6O9Z - chains G and H of the 12 polymer chains in the assembly; structure by electron microscopy, 3.03 A resolution.

Chain G (and H):
Name: Translation initiation factor eIF-2B subunit alpha
Source organism: Homo sapiens
Notes: chain H of this document is another copy of the same molecule, construct and numbering; everything in this record applies to it too
UniProt: Q14232 (EI2BA_HUMAN); residues 1-305 here = UniProt positions 1-305
Chain sequence (305 residues; row label = number of the first residue in the row):
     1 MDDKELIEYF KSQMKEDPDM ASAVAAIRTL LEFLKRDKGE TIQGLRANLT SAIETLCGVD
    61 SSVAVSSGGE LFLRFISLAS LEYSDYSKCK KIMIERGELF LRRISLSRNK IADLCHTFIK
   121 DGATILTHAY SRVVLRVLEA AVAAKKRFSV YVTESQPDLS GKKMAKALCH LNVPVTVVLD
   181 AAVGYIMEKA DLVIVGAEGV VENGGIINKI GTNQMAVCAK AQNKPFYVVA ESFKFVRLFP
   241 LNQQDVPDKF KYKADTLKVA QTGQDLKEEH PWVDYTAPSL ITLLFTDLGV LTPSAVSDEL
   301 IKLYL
Disordered / not traced: 253-267

Interface between chain G and chain H:
Pairs across the interface (56; chain G residue first):
  Glu154(G) - Gln156(H)
  Gln156(G) - Glu154(H)
  Gln156(G) - Gln156(H)
  Pro157(G) - Leu179(H)  hydrophobic
  Thr176(G) - Glu268(H)
  Thr176(G) - Glu269(H)
  Val177(G) - Glu268(H)  hydrogen bond (backbone-backbone)
  Val177(G) - Glu269(H)
  Val178(G) - Glu269(H)
  Leu179(G) - Pro157(H)  hydrophobic
  Asp180(G) - Ala181(H)
  Asp180(G) - Gln214(H)
  Ala181(G) - Asp180(H)
  Ala181(G) - Ile210(H)
  Ala181(G) - Gly211(H)  hydrogen bond (backbone-backbone)
  Ala181(G) - Gln214(H)
  Ala182(G) - Ile210(H)  hydrophobic
  Ala182(G) - Gln214(H)
  Val183(G) - Gln214(H)  hydrogen bond (backbone-side chain)
  Gly184(G) - Asn213(H)
  Gly184(G) - Gln214(H)
  Gly184(G) - Gln243(H)
  Tyr185(G) - Gln243(H)
  Tyr185(G) - Lys251(H)
  Tyr185(G) - Pro271(H)  hydrophobic
  Glu188(G) - Asn242(H)
  Glu188(G) - Gln243(H)  hydrogen bond (side chain-backbone)
  Lys189(G) - Gln244(H)
  Ile210(G) - Ala181(H)
  Ile210(G) - Ala182(H)  hydrophobic
  Gly211(G) - Ala181(H)  hydrogen bond (backbone-backbone)
  Asn213(G) - Gly184(H)
  Gln214(G) - Asp180(H)
  Gln214(G) - Ala181(H)
  Gln214(G) - Ala182(H)
  Gln214(G) - Val183(H)  hydrogen bond (side chain-backbone)
  Gln214(G) - Gly184(H)
  Gln214(G) - Gln214(H)
  Gln214(G) - Cys218(H)
  Val217(G) - Cys218(H)  hydrophobic
  Val217(G) - Ala221(H)  hydrophobic
  Cys218(G) - Gln214(H)
  Cys218(G) - Val217(H)  hydrophobic
  Ala221(G) - Val217(H)  hydrophobic
  Asn242(G) - Glu188(H)
  Gln243(G) - Gly184(H)
  Gln243(G) - Tyr185(H)
  Gln243(G) - Glu188(H)  hydrogen bond (backbone-side chain)
  Gln244(G) - Lys189(H)
  Lys251(G) - Tyr185(H)
  Glu268(G) - Thr176(H)
  Glu268(G) - Val177(H)  hydrogen bond (backbone-backbone)
  Glu269(G) - Thr176(H)
  Glu269(G) - Val177(H)
  Glu269(G) - Val178(H)
  Pro271(G) - Tyr185(H)  hydrophobic
Interface residues without a listed pair, chain G (31 interface residues in all): His270, Val273
Interface residues without a listed pair, chain H (31 interface residues in all): His270, Val273

In short:
The chain G/chain H interface involves 31 residues from each chain; the contacts include 8 hydrogen bonds.
Polar pairs include Val183(G)-Gln214(H), Glu188(G)-Gln243(H) and Val177(G)-Glu268(H).
Both chains are Translation initiation factor eIF-2B subunit alpha (Homo sapiens). Entry 6O9Z (Electron
cryo-microscopy of the eukaryotic translation initiation factor 2B bound to eukaryotic translation initiation
factor 2 ...) was determined by electron microscopy (same publication as 6O81 and 6O85).
